6BOB - chains A and D of the 4 polymer chains in the assembly; structure by electron microscopy, 3.90 A resolution.

[Chain A (and D)]
Name: Transient receptor potential cation channel subfamily V member 6
Organism: Rattus norvegicus
Notes: chain D of this document is another copy of the same molecule, construct and numbering; everything in this record applies to it too
UniProt: Q9R186 (TRPV6_RAT); residues 1-668 here correspond to UniProt positions 41-708 (UniProt number = residue number + 40)
Chain sequence (672 residues; each row starts with the number of its first residue):
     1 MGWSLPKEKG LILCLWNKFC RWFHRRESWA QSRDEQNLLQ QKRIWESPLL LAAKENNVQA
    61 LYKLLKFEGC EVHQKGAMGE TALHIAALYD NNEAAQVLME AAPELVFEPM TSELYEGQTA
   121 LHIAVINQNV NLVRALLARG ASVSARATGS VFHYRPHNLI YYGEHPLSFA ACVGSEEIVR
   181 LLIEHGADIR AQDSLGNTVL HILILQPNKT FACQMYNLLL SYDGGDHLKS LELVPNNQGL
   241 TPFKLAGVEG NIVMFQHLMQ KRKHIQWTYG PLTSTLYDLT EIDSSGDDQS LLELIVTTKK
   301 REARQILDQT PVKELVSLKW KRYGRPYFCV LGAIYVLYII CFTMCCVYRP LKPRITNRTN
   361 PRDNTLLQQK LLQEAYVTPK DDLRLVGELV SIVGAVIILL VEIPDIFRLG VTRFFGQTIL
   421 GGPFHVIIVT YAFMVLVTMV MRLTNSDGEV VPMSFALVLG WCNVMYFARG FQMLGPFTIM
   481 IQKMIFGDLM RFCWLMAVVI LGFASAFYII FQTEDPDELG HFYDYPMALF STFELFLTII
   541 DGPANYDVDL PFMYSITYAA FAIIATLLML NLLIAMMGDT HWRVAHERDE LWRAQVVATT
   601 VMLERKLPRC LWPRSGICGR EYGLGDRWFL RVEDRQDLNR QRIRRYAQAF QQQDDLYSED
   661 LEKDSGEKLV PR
Unresolved in the structure: 1-26, 415-422, 638-672
Differences from the reference sequence: conflict Tyr62 (Ile102 in Q9R186), Asn92 (Leu132 in Q9R186), Gln96 (Met136 in Q9R186); expression tag (669-672)
UniProt features mapped onto this chain:
  - region: Glu93 to Ala95, Val97 to Pro103 (Interaction with calmodulin), Val597 to Val601 (Interaction with S100A10), Ala649 to Glu667 (Interaction with calmodulin)
  - motif: Ile540 to Ala544 (Selectivity filter)
  - binding site (Ca(2+)): Asp541
  - modified residue (Phosphotyrosine): Tyr161, Tyr162
  - glycosylation: Asn357 (N-linked (GlcNAc...) asparagine)

[Interface between chain A and chain D]
Residue-residue contacts (104; chain A residue first):
  Gln31(A) with Arg322(D), hydrogen bond
  Arg33(A) with Glu633(D), salt bridge
  Asp34(A) with Arg631(D), salt bridge
  Glu35(A) with Tyr622(D), hydrogen bond (backbone-side chain)
  Asn37(A) with Arg631(D)
  Leu38(A) with Ile617(D), hydrophobic; Tyr622(D)
  Leu39(A) with Tyr622(D)
  Gln41(A) with Gln266(D)
  Lys42(A) with Glu621(D); Tyr622(D)
  Leu88(A) with Trp267(D), hydrophobic
  Tyr89(A) with Gln266(D), hydrogen bond (side chain-backbone); Trp267(D)
  Gln118(A) with Tyr269(D), hydrogen bond
  Ile126(A) with Tyr269(D), hydrophobic
  Asn127(A) with Tyr269(D); Gly270(D)
  Phe152(A) with Tyr269(D)
  Leu159(A) with Leu272(D), hydrophobic; Glu633(D); Arg635(D)
  Ile160(A) with Leu272(D), hydrophobic; Arg635(D)
  Arg491(A) with Met473(D), hydrogen bond (side chain-backbone); Leu474(D); Pro476(D); Phe477(D)
  Trp494(A) with Leu474(D)
  Leu495(A) with Leu474(D), hydrophobic; Phe477(D), hydrophobic
  Val498(A) with Trp461(D); Val464(D), hydrophobic; Met465(D), hydrophobic
  Leu501(A) with Trp461(D), hydrogen bond (backbone-side chain)
  Gly502(A) with Leu457(D); Trp461(D)
  Phe503(A) with Val458(D), hydrophobic
  Ser505(A) with Leu457(D)
  Ala506(A) with Leu457(D); Val458(D), hydrophobic
  Tyr508(A) with Val347(D), hydrophobic
  Ile509(A) with Cys346(D); Val347(D), hydrophobic; Arg349(D), hydrogen bond (backbone-side chain); Val450(D), hydrophobic; Met453(D), hydrophobic; Leu457(D), hydrophobic
  Ile510(A) with Val450(D), hydrophobic; Ser454(D)
  Gln512(A) with Val347(D), hydrogen bond (side chain-backbone); Arg349(D), hydrogen bond; Leu351(D); Gln368(D)
  Thr513(A) with Leu367(D); Gln368(D), hydrogen bond (side chain-backbone)
  Glu514(A) with Leu366(D)
  Asp515(A) with Leu366(D)
  Thr538(A) with Thr538(D); Ile539(D)
  Ile540(A) with Ile539(D)
  Asp541(A) with Ile539(D); Ile540(D); Asp541(D), hydrogen bond (side chain-backbone)
  Tyr546(A) with Gly520(D); His521(D); Met527(D), hydrophobic
  Asp547(A) with Asp363(D); Asp517(D)
  Val548(A) with Asp363(D); Asn364(D)
  Asp549(A) with Asn364(D); Tyr523(D)
  Met553(A) with Val451(D), hydrophobic; Ser454(D); Phe455(D), hydrophobic
  Tyr554(A) with Phe530(D), hydrophobic; Glu534(D)
  Ser555(A) with Phe530(D)
  Thr557(A) with Ser454(D)
  Tyr558(A) with Phe530(D), hydrophobic; Glu534(D); Ile539(D)
  Ala559(A) with Phe530(D), hydrophobic; Phe533(D)
  Ala562(A) with Leu537(D)
  Ile563(A) with Leu489(D), hydrophobic; Phe533(D), hydrophobic
  Thr566(A) with Leu537(D)
  Leu567(A) with Leu489(D), hydrophobic
  Leu568(A) with Ile481(D), hydrophobic
  Leu570(A) with Leu572(D), hydrophobic; Leu573(D), hydrophobic
  Asn571(A) with Phe477(D); Met480(D); Ile481(D); Met576(D)
  Leu573(A) with Met577(D), hydrophobic
  Ile574(A) with Met576(D); Met577(D), hydrophobic; Thr580(D)
  Ala575(A) with Phe477(D), hydrophobic
  Met577(A) with Met577(D), hydrophobic
  His581(A) with His581(D)
Interface residues without a listed pair, chain A (71 interface residues in all): Glu27, Gln40, Trp45, Tyr115, His122, Ile123, Tyr162, Met490, Phe492, Tyr525, Ala544, Leu572, Gly578
Interface residues without a listed pair, chain D (69 interface residues in all): Thr268, Thr343, Cys462, Gly475, Met484, Pro516, Phe522, Ser531, Met569, Val584, Gly623, Leu624

[Overview]
71 residues of chain A and 69 residues of chain D are in contact, with 11 hydrogen bonds and 2 salt bridges.
Among the polar pairs are Arg33(A)-Glu633(D), Asp34(A)-Arg631(D) and Gln31(A)-Arg322(D). UniProt lists
Ca2+-binding residue Asp541(A) on chain A.
Both chains are Transient receptor potential cation channel subfamily V member 6 (Rattus norvegicus). Entry
6BOB (Cryo-EM structure of rat TRPV6* in nanodiscs) was determined by electron microscopy (same publication as
6BO8, 6BO9 and 6BOA).
